Entry 6HN5 (electron microscopy, 3.20 A resolution); this record covers chains A and B of the 4 polymer chains in the assembly.

[Chain A]
Molecule: Insulin
UniProtKB: P01308 (INS_HUMAN); residues 1-21 here correspond to UniProt positions 90-110 (UniProt number = residue number + 89)
Sequence (21 residues; row label = number of the first residue in the row):
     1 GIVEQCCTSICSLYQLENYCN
Cystine bridges: Cys6-Cys11

[Chain B]
Molecule: Insulin
UniProtKB: P01308 (INS_HUMAN); residues 1-30 here correspond to UniProt positions 25-54 (UniProt number = residue number + 24)
Sequence (30 residues; numbered 1 to 30; the number before each row is that of its first residue):
     1 FVNQHLCGSHLVEALYLVCGERGFFYTPKT
Not modelled in the structure: 1-2, 28-30
Residues lining bound ligands: N-acetylglucosamine (NAG; 2-acetamido-2-deoxy-beta-D-glucopyranose): Glu21, Arg22, Gly23

[Interface between chain A and chain B]
Inter-chain disulfides: Cys7(A)-Cys7(B), Cys20(A)-Cys19(B)
Residue-residue contacts (24; chain A residue first):
  Ile2(A) with Leu15(B), hydrophobic
  Cys6(A) with His5(B); Leu6(B), hydrogen bond (backbone-backbone)
  Cys7(A) with His5(B); Cys7(B), disulfide
  Thr8(A) with His5(B)
  Ser9(A) with His5(B)
  Ile10(A) with Asn3(B); Gln4(B); His5(B)
  Leu16(A) with Leu6(B), hydrophobic; Leu15(B), hydrophobic; Val18(B), hydrophobic
  Glu17(A) with Val18(B)
  Tyr19(A) with Phe24(B); Phe25(B), hydrogen bond (backbone-backbone)
  Cys20(A) with Leu15(B), hydrophobic; Cys19(B), disulfide; Arg22(B), hydrogen bond (backbone-side chain); Gly23(B)
  Asn21(A) with Arg22(B); Gly23(B); Phe24(B); Phe25(B)
Other interface residues (no listed pair), chain A (12 interface residues in all): Leu13
Other interface residues (no listed pair), chain B (13 interface residues in all): Leu11

[In short]
12 residues of chain A and 13 residues of chain B are in contact; the contacts include 2 disulfide bonds and 3
hydrogen bonds. Among the polar pairs are Cys20(A)-Arg22(B), Cys6(A)-Leu6(B) and Tyr19(A)-Phe25(B). Ligands of
chain B: N-acetylglucosamine.
Here chain A is Insulin and chain B is Insulin. Entry 6HN5 (Leucine-zippered human insulin receptor ectodomain
with single bound insulin - "upper" membrane-distal part) was determined by electron microscopy (same
publication as 6HN4).
